1N62 - chains A and B of the 6 polymer chains in the assembly; structure by X-ray diffraction, 1.09 A resolution.

== Chain A ==
Name: Carbon monoxide dehydrogenase small chain
From: Oligotropha carboxidovorans
Notes: EC 1.2.99.2
UniProt: P19921 (DCMS_OLICA); numbering as in UniProt (aligned over 1-166)
Chain sequence (166 residues; row label = number of the first residue in the row):
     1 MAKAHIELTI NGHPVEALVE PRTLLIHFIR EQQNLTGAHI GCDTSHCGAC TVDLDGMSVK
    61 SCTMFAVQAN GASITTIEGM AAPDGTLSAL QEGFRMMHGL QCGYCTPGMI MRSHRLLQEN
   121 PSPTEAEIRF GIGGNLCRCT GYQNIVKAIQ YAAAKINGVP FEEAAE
Disordered / not traced: 1-2, 164-166
Metal / ion sites: 2Fe-2S cluster Fe site 1: Cys-42, Cys-47, Cys-50, Cys-62; 2Fe-2S cluster Fe site 2: Cys-102, Cys-105, Cys-137, Cys-139
Residues lining bound ligands:
  - FAD (flavin-adenine dinucleotide): Thr-44, Ser-45, His-46
  - 2Fe-2S cluster (FES), molecule 1: His-39, Ile-40, Gly-41, Cys-42, Ser-45, His-46, Cys-47, Gly-48, Ala-49, Cys-50, Lys-60, Cys-62
  - 2Fe-2S cluster (FES), molecule 2: Leu-100, Gln-101, Cys-102, Gly-103, Tyr-104, Cys-105, Thr-106, Cys-137, Arg-138, Cys-139, Thr-140
  - pterin cytosine dinucleotide (MCN): Gln-101, Cys-102, Cys-139

== Chain B ==
Name: Carbon monoxide dehydrogenase large chain
From: Oligotropha carboxidovorans
Notes: EC 1.2.99.2
UniProt: P19919 (DCML_OLICA); numbering as in UniProt (aligned over 1-809)
Chain sequence (809 residues; each row starts with the number of its first residue):
     1 MNIQTTVEPT SAERAEKLQG MGCKRKRVED IRFTQGKGNY VDDVKLPGML FGDFVRSSHA
    61 HARIKSIDTS KAKALPGVFA VLTAADLKPL NLHYMPTLAG DVQAVLADEK VLFQNQEVAF
   121 VVAKDRYVAA DAIELVEVDY EPLPVLVDPF KAMEPDAPLL REDIKDKMTG AHGARKHHNH
   181 IFRWEIGDKE GTDATFAKAE VVSKDMFTYH RVHPSPLETC QCVASMDKIK GELTLWGTFQ
   241 APHVIRTVVS LISGLPEHKI HVIAPDIGGG FGNKVGAYSG YVCAVVASIV LGVPVKWVED
   301 RMENLSTTSF ARDYHMTTEL AATKDGKILA MRCHVLADHG AFDACADPSK WPAGFMNICT
   361 GSYDMPVAHL AVDGVYTNKA SGGVAYRCSF RVTEAVYAIE RAIETLAQRL EMDSADLRIK
   421 NFIQPEQFPY MAPLGWEYDS GNYPLAMKKA MDTVGYHQLR AEQKAKQEAF KRGETREIMG
   481 IGISFFTEIV GAGPSKNCDI LGVSMFDSAE IRIHPTGSVI ARMGTKSQGQ GHETTYAQII
   541 ATELGIPADD IMIEEGNTDT APYGLGTYGS RSTPTAGAAT AVAARKIKAK AQMIAAHMLE
   601 VHEGDLEWDV DRFRVKGLPE KFKTMKELAW ASYNSPPPNL EPGLEAVNYY DPPNMTYPFG
   661 AYFCIMDIDV DTGVAKTRRF YALDDCGTRI NPMIIEGQVH GGLTEAFAVA MGQEIRYDEQ
   721 GNVLGASFMD FFLPTAVETP KWETDYTVTP SPHHPIGAKG VGESPHVGGV PCFSNAVNDA
   781 YAFLNAGHIQ MPHDAWRLWK VGEQLGLHV
Disordered / not traced: 1-5
Metal / ion sites: cu(I)-S-mo(IV)(=o)O-nbic cluster Cu: Cys-388 (together with pterin cytosine dinucleotide)
Residues lining bound ligands:
  - cu(I)-S-mo(IV)(=o)O-nbic cluster (CUB): Gln-240, Phe-271, Gly-272, Val-275, Ala-346, Val-384, Ala-385, Tyr-386, Arg-387, Cys-388, Ser-389, Phe-390, Thr-567, Tyr-568, Gly-569, Glu-763
  - pterin cytosine dinucleotide (MCN): Gly-269, Gly-270, Phe-271, Gly-272, Arg-387, Gln-528, Gly-529, Gln-530, Gly-531, His-532, Thr-535, Thr-567, Tyr-568, Gly-569, Ser-570, Arg-571, Ser-572, Thr-573, Pro-574, Cys-686, Thr-688, Arg-689, Ile-690, Asn-691, Ile-694, Ile-695, Gln-698, Ala-758, Lys-759, Gly-760, Val-761, Gly-762, Glu-763
Curated features (UniProtKB/Swiss-Prot):
  - binding site (Cu(+)): Cys-388
  - binding site (Mo-molybdopterin cytosine dinucleotide): Glu-763
From the paper describing this entry:
  - cu(I)-S-mo(IV)(=o)O-nbic cluster coordination: Cys-388
  - binding site for cu(I)-S-mo(IV)(=o)O-nbic cluster: Glu-763
  - conformationally variable residues: Glu-763
  - catalytic residues: Glu-763 (proposed by the authors, not directly observed)

== Chain A / chain B interface ==
Pairs across the interface (107; chain A residue first):
  Arg-22(A) / Tyr-127(B)
  Arg-22(A) / Asp-131(B)  salt bridge
  Thr-23(A) / Tyr-127(B)
  Leu-24(A) / Tyr-127(B)  hydrogen bond (backbone-side chain)
  His-27(A) / Arg-126(B)
  His-27(A) / Tyr-127(B)  hydrogen bond
  Arg-30(A) / Asp-42(B)  hydrogen bond (side chain-backbone)
  Arg-30(A) / Asp-43(B)  salt bridge
  Arg-30(A) / Lys-45(B)  hydrogen bond (backbone-side chain)
  Glu-31(A) / Lys-45(B)
  Glu-31(A) / Arg-126(B)  salt bridge
  Asn-34(A) / Lys-45(B)
  Thr-36(A) / Asp-43(B)
  Thr-36(A) / Lys-45(B)
  Gly-37(A) / Gly-36(B)
  His-39(A) / Tyr-40(B)
  Gly-41(A) / Leu-217(B)
  Gly-41(A) / Arg-301(B)  hydrogen bond (backbone-side chain)
  Gly-41(A) / Phe-728(B)
  Cys-42(A) / Arg-301(B)
  Cys-42(A) / Phe-728(B)  hydrophobic
  Asp-43(A) / Asp-300(B)
  Asp-43(A) / Arg-301(B)  hydrogen bond (side chain-backbone)
  Asp-43(A) / Met-302(B)  hydrogen bond (side chain-backbone)
  Thr-44(A) / Met-302(B)
  Thr-44(A) / Phe-728(B)
  His-46(A) / Phe-728(B)  hydrogen bond (side chain-backbone)
  His-46(A) / Met-729(B)
  Cys-47(A) / Leu-217(B)  hydrophobic
  Ile-77(A) / Thr-34(B)
  Ile-77(A) / Gln-35(B)
  Ile-77(A) / Gly-36(B)
  Glu-78(A) / Gln-35(B)
  Glu-78(A) / Gly-36(B)
  Ala-81(A) / Gln-35(B)
  Leu-87(A) / Gln-35(B)
  Gln-91(A) / Thr-34(B)  hydrogen bond (side chain-backbone)
  Gln-91(A) / Gln-35(B)
  Arg-95(A) / Lys-26(B)
  Arg-95(A) / Arg-27(B)  hydrogen bond (side chain-backbone)
  Arg-95(A) / Asp-30(B)
  Arg-95(A) / Ile-31(B)
  Met-96(A) / Lys-26(B)  hydrogen bond (backbone-side chain)
  His-98(A) / Arg-27(B)
  His-98(A) / Met-693(B)
  His-98(A) / Ile-694(B)
  His-98(A) / Gly-697(B)
  Leu-100(A) / Arg-27(B)  hydrogen bond (backbone-side chain)
  Leu-100(A) / Asp-30(B)
  Leu-100(A) / Phe-33(B)  hydrophobic
  Leu-100(A) / Thr-34(B)
  Gln-101(A) / Arg-27(B)  hydrogen bond (backbone-side chain)
  Gln-101(A) / Phe-33(B)
  Gln-101(A) / Gly-529(B)
  Gln-101(A) / Gly-697(B)  hydrogen bond (side chain-backbone)
  Gln-101(A) / Gln-698(B)  hydrogen bond
  Cys-102(A) / Phe-33(B)
  Cys-102(A) / Tyr-40(B)  hydrogen bond (backbone-side chain)
  Cys-102(A) / Ile-267(B)
  Cys-102(A) / Gly-268(B)
  Cys-102(A) / Gly-269(B)
  Cys-102(A) / Gln-528(B)
  Cys-102(A) / Gly-529(B)
  Gly-103(A) / Phe-33(B)
  Gly-103(A) / Tyr-40(B)  hydrogen bond (backbone-side chain)
  Tyr-104(A) / Tyr-40(B)  hydrogen bond (backbone-side chain)
  Tyr-104(A) / Leu-217(B)
  Tyr-104(A) / Glu-218(B)
  Tyr-104(A) / Gly-268(B)
  Cys-105(A) / Leu-217(B)  hydrophobic
  Glu-125(A) / Lys-741(B)  salt bridge
  Arg-129(A) / Ala-736(B)  hydrogen bond (side chain-backbone)
  Arg-129(A) / Val-737(B)
  Arg-129(A) / Thr-739(B)  hydrogen bond (side chain-backbone)
  Arg-129(A) / Lys-741(B)
  Phe-130(A) / Val-737(B)  hydrophobic
  Ile-132(A) / Ala-736(B)  hydrophobic
  Gly-133(A) / Thr-735(B)
  Leu-136(A) / Leu-217(B)
  Leu-136(A) / Leu-733(B)
  Leu-136(A) / Pro-734(B)
  Leu-136(A) / Thr-735(B)
  Arg-138(A) / Pro-214(B)  hydrogen bond (side chain-backbone)
  Arg-138(A) / Ser-215(B)  hydrogen bond (side chain-backbone)
  Arg-138(A) / Leu-217(B)
  Arg-138(A) / Phe-271(B)
  Arg-138(A) / Tyr-386(B)
  Arg-138(A) / Glu-705(B)  salt bridge
  Arg-138(A) / Leu-733(B)
  Cys-139(A) / Phe-271(B)  hydrophobic
  Cys-139(A) / Gly-697(B)
  Cys-139(A) / Gly-701(B)
  Thr-140(A) / His-700(B)
  Thr-140(A) / Gly-701(B)
  Gly-141(A) / His-700(B)
  Gly-141(A) / Gly-701(B)
  Gly-141(A) / Thr-704(B)
  Gly-141(A) / Thr-739(B)
  Gly-141(A) / Trp-742(B)
  Tyr-142(A) / Pro-734(B)  hydrogen bond (side chain-backbone)
  Tyr-142(A) / Thr-735(B)
  Tyr-142(A) / Ala-736(B)  hydrophobic
  Tyr-142(A) / Thr-739(B)
  Gln-143(A) / His-700(B)
  Gln-143(A) / Lys-741(B)
  Gln-143(A) / Trp-742(B)  hydrogen bond (side chain-backbone)
  Asn-144(A) / His-700(B)
Other interface residues (no listed pair), chain A (49 interface residues in all): Ile-40, Ala-49, Phe-94, Thr-106, Pro-107, Ile-110
Other interface residues (no listed pair), chain B (52 interface residues in all): Val-128, Pro-216, Arg-387, Ser-727, Pro-740

== Summary ==
49 residues of chain A and 52 residues of chain B are in contact, with 24 hydrogen bonds and 5 salt bridges.
Among the polar pairs are Arg-22(A)/Asp-131(B), Arg-30(A)/Asp-43(B) and Glu-31(A)/Arg-126(B). Pterin cytosine
dinucleotide is bound between chain A and chain B. From the paper: the catalytic residue Glu-763(B); a binding
site for cu(I)-S-mo(IV)(=o)O-nbic cluster at Glu-763(B).
Here chain A is Carbon monoxide dehydrogenase small chain and chain B is Carbon monoxide dehydrogenase large
chain, both from Oligotropha carboxidovorans. Entry 1N62 (Crystal Structure of the Mo,Cu-CO Dehydrogenase
(CODH), n-butylisocyanide-bound state) was determined by X-ray diffraction (same publication as 1N5W, 1N60,
1N61 and 1N63).
